7V9O - chain A; structure by X-ray diffraction, 1.77 A resolution.

# Chain A
Name: Alanine aminopeptidase
From: Saccharopolyspora erythraea (strain ATCC 11635 / DSM 40517 / JCM 4748 / NBRC 13426 / NCIMB 8594 / NRRL 2338)
Notes: EC 3.4.11.2
Reference sequence: A4F9D7 (A4F9D7_SACEN); numbering as in UniProt (aligned over 2-860)
Amino-acid sequence (884 residues; row label = number of the first residue in the row; numbers below 1 keep their minus sign (Met-23 is residue -23)):
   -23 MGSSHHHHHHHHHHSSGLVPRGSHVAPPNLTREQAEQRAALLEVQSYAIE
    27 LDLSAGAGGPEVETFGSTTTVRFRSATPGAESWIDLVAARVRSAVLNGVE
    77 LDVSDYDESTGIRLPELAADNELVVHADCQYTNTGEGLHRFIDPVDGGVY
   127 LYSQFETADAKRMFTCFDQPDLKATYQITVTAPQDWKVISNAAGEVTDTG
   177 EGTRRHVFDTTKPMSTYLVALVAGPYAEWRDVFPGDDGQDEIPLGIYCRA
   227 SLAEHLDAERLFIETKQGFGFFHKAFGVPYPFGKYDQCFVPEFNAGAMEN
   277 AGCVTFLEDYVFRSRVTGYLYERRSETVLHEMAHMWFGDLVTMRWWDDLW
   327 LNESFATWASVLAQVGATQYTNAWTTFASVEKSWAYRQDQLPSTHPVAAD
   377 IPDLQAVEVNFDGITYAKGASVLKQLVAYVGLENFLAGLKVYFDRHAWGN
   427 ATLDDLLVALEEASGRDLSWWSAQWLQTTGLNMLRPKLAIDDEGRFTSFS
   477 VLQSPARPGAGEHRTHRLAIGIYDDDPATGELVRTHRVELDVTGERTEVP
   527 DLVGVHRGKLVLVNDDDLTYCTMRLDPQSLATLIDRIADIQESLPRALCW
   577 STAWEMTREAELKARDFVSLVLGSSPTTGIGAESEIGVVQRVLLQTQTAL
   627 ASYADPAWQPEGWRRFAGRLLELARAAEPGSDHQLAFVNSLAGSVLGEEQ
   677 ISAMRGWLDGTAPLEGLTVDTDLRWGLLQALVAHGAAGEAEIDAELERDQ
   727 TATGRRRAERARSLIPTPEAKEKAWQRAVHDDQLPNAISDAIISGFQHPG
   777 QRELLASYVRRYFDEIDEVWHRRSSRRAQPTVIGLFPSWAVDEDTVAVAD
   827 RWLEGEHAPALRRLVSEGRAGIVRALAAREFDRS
Disordered / not traced: -23 to 0
Construct notes: initiating methionine (-23); expression tag (-22 to 1); engineered mutation Arg802 (Glu in A4F9D7)
Ion coordination: Zn2+: His306, His310, Glu329

# Overview
His306, His310 and Glu329 coordinate Zn2+.
Chain A is Alanine aminopeptidase (Saccharopolyspora erythraea (strain ATCC 11635 / DSM 40517 / JCM 4748 /
NBRC 13426 / NCIMB 8594 / NRRL 2338)); the structure, Crystal structure of the lanthipeptide
zinc-metallopeptidase EryP mutant E802R from saccharopolyspora erythraea, was determined by X-ray diffraction
(same publication as 7V9N, 7V9P and 7V9Q).
